7MLV - chains J and B of the 12 polymer chains in the assembly; structure by electron microscopy, 4.10 A resolution (low resolution: residue-level contacts below are approximate; hydrogen-bond / salt-bridge calls are withheld).

[Chain J]
Name: 3D1 Fab Light Chain
From: Rattus norvegicus
Notes: antibody fragment or engineered binder
Amino-acid sequence (107 residues; row label = number of the first residue in the row):
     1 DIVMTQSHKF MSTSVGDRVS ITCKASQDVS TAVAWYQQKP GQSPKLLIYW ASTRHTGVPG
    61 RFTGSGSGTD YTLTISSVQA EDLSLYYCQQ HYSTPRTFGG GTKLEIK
Disordered / not traced: 1, 103-107
Cystine bridges: Cys23-Cys88

[Chain B]
Name: Glycine receptor alpha 1
From: Sus scrofa
UniProt: F1RQB7 (F1RQB7_PIG); residues -27 to 428 here correspond to UniProt positions 1-456 (UniProt number = residue number + 28)
Amino-acid sequence (456 residues; each row starts with the number of its first residue; numbers below 1 keep their minus sign (Met-27 is residue -27)):
   -27 MYRFNTLRLY LWETIVFFSL AASKEAEAAR SASKPMSPSD FLDKLMGRTS GYDARIRPNF
    33 KGPPVNVSCN IFINSFGSIA ETTMDYRVNI FLRQQWNDPR LAYNEYPDDS LDLDPSMLDS
    93 IWKPDLFFAN EKGAHFHEIT TDNKLLRISR NGNVLYSIRI TLTLACPMDL KNFPMDVQTC
   153 IMQLESFGYT MNDLIFEWQE QGAVQVADGL TLPQFILKEE KDLRYCTKHY NTGKFTCIEA
   213 RFHLERQMGY YLIQMYIPSL LIVILSWISF WINMDAAPAR VGLGITTVLT MTTQSSGSRA
   273 SLPKVSYVKA IDIWMAVCLL FVFSALLEYA AVNFVSRQHK ELLRFRRKRR HHKSPMLNLF
   333 QEDEAGEGRF NFSAYGMGPA CLQAKDGISV KGANNTTTNP PPAPSKSPEE MRKLFIQRAK
   393 KIDKISRIGF PMAFLIFNMF YWIIYKIVRR EDVHNQ
Disordered / not traced: -27 to 7, 104-114, 244-252, 283, 304-398, 420-428
Cystine bridges: Cys138-Cys152, Cys198-Cys209
Glycans and other covalent adducts: N-acetylglucosamine (NAG) linked to Asn38
From the paper describing this entry:
  - post-translational modification sites: Asn38

[Chain J / chain B interface]
Pairs across the interface - 6 pairs, chain J then chain B:
  Val29(J) with Lys33(B)
  Thr31(J) with Pro35(B)
  Trp50(J) with Pro36(B); Met163(B); Asn164(B)
  His91(J) with Asn164(B)
Also at the interface, not in a pair above, chain J (6 interface residues in all): Ser30, Ala32
Also at the interface, not in a pair above, chain B (7 interface residues in all): Gly34, Ile167

[In short]
6 residues of chain J face 7 of chain B across their interface. Covalently linked N-acetylglucosamine: at
Asn38(B). From the paper: a modification site at Asn38(B).
Chain J is 3D1 Fab Light Chain (Rattus norvegicus) and chain B is Glycine receptor alpha 1 (Sus scrofa); the
structure, Cryo-EM reveals partially and fully assembled native glycine receptors,homomeric tetramer, was
determined by electron microscopy (same publication as 7MLU and 7MLY).
